PDB entry 4ICV | X-ray diffraction, 1.45 A resolution | chain A

# Chain A
Protein: Tubulin-specific chaperone E
Organism: Homo sapiens
Notes: fragment: Ubiquitin-like domain
UniProt: Q15813 (TBCE_HUMAN); residues 443-527 here = UniProt positions 443-527
Chain sequence (85 residues; each row starts with the number of its first residue):
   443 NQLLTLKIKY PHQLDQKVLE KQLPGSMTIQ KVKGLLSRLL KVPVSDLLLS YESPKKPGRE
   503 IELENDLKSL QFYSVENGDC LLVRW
Disordered / not traced: 443
Curated features (UniProtKB/Swiss-Prot):
  - modified residue: K463 (N6-acetyllysine), S495 (Phosphoserine)

# Summary
Chain A is Tubulin-specific chaperone E (Homo sapiens); the structure, Ubiquitin-like domain of human tubulin
folding cofactor E - crystal form B, was determined by X-ray diffraction together with 4ICU from the same
study.
